Entry 6Y3W (X-ray diffraction, 1.34 A resolution); this record covers chains A and B.

== Chain A ==
Protein: 14-3-3 protein sigma
From: Homo sapiens
Reference sequence: P31947 (1433S_HUMAN); numbering as in UniProt (aligned over 1-231)
Amino-acid sequence (236 residues; each row starts with the number of its first residue; numbers below 1 keep their minus sign (Gly-4 is residue -4)):
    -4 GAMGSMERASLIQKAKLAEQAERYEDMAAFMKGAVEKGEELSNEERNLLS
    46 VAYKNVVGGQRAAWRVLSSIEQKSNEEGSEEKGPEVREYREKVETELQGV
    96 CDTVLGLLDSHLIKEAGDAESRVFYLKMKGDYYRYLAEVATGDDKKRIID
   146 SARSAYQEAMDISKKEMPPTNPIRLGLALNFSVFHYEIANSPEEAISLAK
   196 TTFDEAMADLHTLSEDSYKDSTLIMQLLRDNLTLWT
Disordered / not traced: -4
Construct notes: expression tag (-4 to 0); engineered mutation Asn38 (Cys in P31947)
Ion coordination: Mg2+ site 1 near Glu2 (its only coordinating residue here); Mg2+ site 2: Glu35, Glu110, Glu188; Mg2+ site 3: Glu75, Glu161
Ligand contacts: O85 (3-fluoranyl-N-methyl-N-(2-sulfanylethyl)benzamide): Asn42, Ser45, Phe119, Lys122, Pro167, Ile168, Gly171, Leu172, Leu218, Ile219, Leu222
UniProt features mapped onto this chain:
  - site (Interaction with phosphoserine on interacting protein): Arg56, Arg129
  - modified residue (Phosphoserine): Ser5, Ser74

== Chain B ==
Protein: Estrogen Related Receptor gamma phosphopetide
Amino-acid sequence (10 residues; each row starts with the number of its first residue; note: 1 number in that range is skipped by the numbering (no residue carries it; nothing is unmodelled there)):
   174 KRRRKSCQA
   184 X
Disordered / not traced: 174
Modified residues: Ser179 (phosphoserine; SEP); NH2 (amino group) at position 184
Covalent attachments: covalent link Ala182-NH2_184
Reported in the primary citation:
  - binding site for O85: Cys180
  - conformationally variable residues (side-chain flip): Gln181
  - mutagenesis - C180S: abolished binding to O85

== Chain A / chain B interface ==
Contacting residue pairs - 25 pairs, chain A then chain B:
  Val46(A) - Ala182(B)
  Val46(A) - NH2_184(B)
  Lys49(A) - Gln181(B)
  Arg56(A) - Arg176(B)
  Arg56(A) - Arg177(B)
  Arg56(A) - Ser179(B)
  Arg60(A) - Arg176(B)
  Arg129(A) - Arg177(B)
  Arg129(A) - Ser179(B)
  Tyr130(A) - Ser179(B)
  Gly171(A) - Cys180(B)
  Leu174(A) - Lys178(B)
  Leu174(A) - Ser179(B)
  Leu174(A) - Cys180(B)
  Asn175(A) - Ser179(B)
  Asn175(A) - Cys180(B)  hydrogen bond (side chain-backbone)
  Val178(A) - Arg177(B)
  Val178(A) - Lys178(B)
  Glu182(A) - Arg177(B)  salt bridge
  Leu222(A) - Lys178(B)
  Asp225(A) - Lys178(B)  salt bridge
  Asn226(A) - Arg177(B)
  Asn226(A) - Lys178(B)  hydrogen bond (side chain-backbone)
  Leu229(A) - Arg175(B)
  Leu229(A) - Arg177(B)
Interface residues without a listed pair, chain A (18 interface residues in all): Lys122, Glu133, Trp230

== In short ==
The interface between chain A and chain B involves 18 residues on one side and 9 on the other; the contacts
include 2 hydrogen bonds and 2 salt bridges. Among the polar pairs are Glu182(A)-Arg177(B),
Asp225(A)-Lys178(B) and Asn175(A)-Cys180(B). From the paper: a binding site for O85 at Cys180(B); C180S of
chain B abolishes binding to O85.
Here chain A is 14-3-3 protein sigma (Homo sapiens) and chain B is Estrogen Related Receptor gamma
phosphopetide. Entry 6Y3W (Ternary complex of 14-3-3 sigma (C38N), Estrogen Related Receptor gamma (DBD)
phosphopeptide, and disulfide PPI stabilizer ...) was determined by X-ray diffraction (same publication as
6XXC, 6XY5, 6Y18, 6Y1D and 6Y58).
